PDB entry 6K1K | X-ray diffraction, 2.20 A resolution | chains C and I of the 10 polymer chains in the assembly

# Chain C
Molecule: Histone H2AX
Organism: Homo sapiens
Notes: engineered mutation(s): S139E variant
Reference sequence: P16104 (H2AX_HUMAN); residues 0-142 here correspond to UniProt positions 1-143 (UniProt number = residue number + 1)
Sequence (146 residues; row label = number of the first residue in the row; numbers below 1 keep their minus sign (Gly-3 is residue -3)):
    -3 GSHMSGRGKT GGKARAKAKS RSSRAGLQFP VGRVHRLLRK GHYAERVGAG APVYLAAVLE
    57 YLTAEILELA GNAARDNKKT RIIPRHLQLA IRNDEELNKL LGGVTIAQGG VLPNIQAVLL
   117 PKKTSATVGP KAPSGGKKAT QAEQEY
Unresolved in the structure: -3 to 13, 125-142
Differences from the reference sequence: expression tag (-3 to -1); variant Glu139 (Ser140 in P16104)
Swiss-Prot annotation at these positions:
  - modified residue: Ser1 (N-acetylserine), Lys5 (N6-acetyllysine), Lys9 (N6-acetyllysine), Lys36 (N6-acetyllysine), Ser121 (Phosphoserine), Tyr142 (Phosphotyrosine)
  - cross-link (Glycyl lysine isopeptide (Lys-Gly)): Lys13 (interchain with G-Cter in ubiquitin), Lys15 (interchain with G-Cter in ubiquitin), Lys119 (interchain with G-Cter in ubiquitin), Lys127 (interchain with G-Cter in SUMO2), Lys134 (interchain with G-Cter in SUMO2)
What the authors report for this chain:
  - conformationally variable residues: His38
  - mutagenesis - H38N/G99R: decreased stability

# Chain I
Molecule: 145-nt DNA strand
Organism: Homo sapiens
Sequence (145 nucleotides; each row starts with the number of its first residue; numbers below 1 keep their minus sign (DA-72 is residue -72)):
   -72 ATCACAATCC CGGTGCCGAG GCCGCTCAAT TGGTCGTAGA CAGCTCTAGC ACCGCTTAAA
   -12 CGCACGTACG GAATCCGTAC GTGCGTTTAA GCGGTGCTAG AGCTGTCTAC GACCAATTGA
    48 GCGGCCTCGG CACCGGGATT GTGAT
Ion coordination: Mn2+ site 1 near DG-61 (its only coordinating residue here); Mn2+ site 2 near DG-53 (its only coordinating residue here); Mn2+ site 3 near DG-34 (its only coordinating residue here); K+: DT-26, DA-25; Mn2+ site 4 near DG-3 (its only coordinating residue here); Mn2+ site 5 near DG50 (its only coordinating residue here); Mn2+ site 6 near DG62 (its only coordinating residue here)

# How chain C and chain I interact
Pairs across the interface (12; chain C residue first):
  Lys15(C) - DT-43(I)  phosphate contact
  Lys15(C) - DT-42(I)  phosphate contact
  Ser16(C) - DT-43(I)  phosphate contact
  Arg17(C) - DT-43(I)  salt bridge to the phosphate
  Arg20(C) - DT-42(I)  salt bridge to the phosphate
  Gly28(C) - DT-43(I)  phosphate contact
  Arg29(C) - DA-44(I)  phosphate contact
  Arg32(C) - DA-44(I)  salt bridge to the phosphate
  Arg42(C) - DG-37(I)  base contact
  Arg42(C) - DA-35(I)  sugar contact
  Arg77(C) - DA-54(I)  hydrogen bond to the phosphate
  Val124(C) - DA-72(I)  phosphate contact
Other interface residues (no listed pair), chain C (11 interface residues in all): Ala14
Other interface residues (no listed pair), chain I (9 interface residues in all): DG-53, DA-45

# Overview
Chain C and chain I form an interface of 11 and 9 residues respectively, with 1 hydrogen bond and 3 salt
bridges. Polar contacts include Arg77(C)-DA-54(I), Arg17(C)-DT-43(I) and Arg20(C)-DT-42(I). DT-26(I) and
DA-25(I) form the K+ site. From the paper: H38N/G99R of chain C reduce stability; conformational variability
at His38(C).
Chain C is Histone H2AX and chain I is a 145-nt DNA strand, both from Homo sapiens; the structure, Human
nucleosome core particle with H2A.X S139E variant, was determined by X-ray diffraction together with 6IPU,
6JXD, 6K1I and 6K1J from the same study.
